Entry 8V3J (X-ray diffraction, 1.90 A resolution); this record covers chain A.

[Chain A]
Name: Type 1 fimbrin D-mannose specific adhesin, Protein FimG
Source organism: Escherichia coli
UniProtKB: chimeric construct of P08191, P08190: residues 1-279 from P08191 (FIMH_ECOLI) positions 22-300 (UniProt number = residue number + 21); residues 287-300 from P08190 positions 24-37 (UniProt number = residue number - 263)
Amino-acid sequence (310 residues; row label = number of the first residue in the row):
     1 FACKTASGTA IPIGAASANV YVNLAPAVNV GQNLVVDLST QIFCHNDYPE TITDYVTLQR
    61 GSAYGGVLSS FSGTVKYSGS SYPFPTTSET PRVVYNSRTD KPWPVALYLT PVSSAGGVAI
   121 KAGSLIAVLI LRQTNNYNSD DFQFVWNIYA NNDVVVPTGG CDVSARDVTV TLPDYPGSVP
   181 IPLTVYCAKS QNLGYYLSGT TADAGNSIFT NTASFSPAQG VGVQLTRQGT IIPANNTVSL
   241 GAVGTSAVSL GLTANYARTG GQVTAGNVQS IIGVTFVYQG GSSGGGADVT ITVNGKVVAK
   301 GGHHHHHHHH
Disordered / not traced: 301-310
Construct notes: engineered mutation Ser-7 (Asn28 in P08191), Ala-15 (Gly36 in P08191), Ala-16 (Gly37 in P08191), Ala-27 (Val48 in P08191), Ser-70 (Asn91 in P08191), Gln-228 (Asn249 in P08191); linker (280-286); expression tag (301-310)
Cystine bridges: Cys-3/Cys-44, Cys-161/Cys-187
Covalent attachments: N-acetylglucosamine (NAG) linked to Asn-235
From the paper describing this entry:
  - mutagenesis - V27A: unchanged binding to mannoside ligand
  - mutagenesis - G15A/G16A/V27A (K_d_ > 2000 nM): abolished binding to Ligand
  - mutagenesis - V27A: decreased binding to ligand
  - conformationally variable residues (loop rearrangement): Ile-13 to Ser-17
  - post-translational modification sites: Asn-235

[In short]
Covalently linked N-acetylglucosamine: at Asn-235. From the paper: G15A/G16A/V27A abolish binding to Ligand; a
modification site at Asn-235.
Chain A is Type 1 fimbrin D-mannose specific adhesin, Protein FimG (Escherichia coli); the structure,
Structure-Based Engineering of a Highly Immunogenic, Conformationally Stabilized FimH Antigen for a Urinary
Tract Infection Vaccine, was determined by X-ray diffraction together with 9D6F and 8V93 from the same study.
